PDB entry 4A6X | X-ray diffraction, 1.55 A resolution | chain A

[Chain A]
Name: DNA repair and recombination protein rada
From: Pyrococcus furiosus
Notes: fragment: rada c-terminal atpase domain, residues 108-349
UniProt: O74036 (RADA_PYRFU); residue numbers follow UniProt; this construct covers 108-288, 301-349
Amino-acid sequence (231 residues; numbered 107 to 349; 12 numbers in that range are skipped by the numbering (no residue carries them; nothing is unmodelled there); the number before each row is that of its first residue):
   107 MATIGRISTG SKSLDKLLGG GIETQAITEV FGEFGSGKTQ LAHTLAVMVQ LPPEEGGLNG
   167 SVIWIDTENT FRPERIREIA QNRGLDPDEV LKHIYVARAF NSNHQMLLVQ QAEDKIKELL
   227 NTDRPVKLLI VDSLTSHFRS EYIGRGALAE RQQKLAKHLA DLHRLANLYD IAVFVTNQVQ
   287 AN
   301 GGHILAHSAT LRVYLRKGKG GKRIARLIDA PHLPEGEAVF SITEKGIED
Unresolved in the structure: 107, 287-288, 301-306
Construct notes: expression tag (107); conflict N288 (Arg in O74036)
Metal / ion sites: Mg2+: T145 (together with ATP)
Small-molecule neighbours: ATP (adenosine-5'-triphosphate): E139, F140, G141, S142, G143, K144, T145, Q146, R181, E184, Q284, R323, I342, T343
Swiss-Prot annotation at these positions:
  - binding site (ATP): G138 to T145
Reported in the primary citation:
  - binding site for ATP: G141, G143, K144, T145, Q146, R181, Q284, R323
  - mutagenesis - K144A: abolished binding to ATP
  - conformationally variable residues (loop rearrangement, side-chain flip): F140, I342 to G346
  - Mg2+ coordination: T145
  - Mg2+ coordination through a water molecule: E174
  - catalytic residues: E174 (proposed by the authors, not directly observed)

[Summary]
Bound to chain A: ATP. Curated annotation (UniProt) lists 8 ATP-binding residues. The paper reports the
catalytic residue E174; K144A abolishes binding to ATP.
Chain A is DNA repair and recombination protein rada (Pyrococcus furiosus); the structure, RadA C-terminal
ATPase domain from Pyrococcus furiosus bound to ATP, was determined by X-ray diffraction (same publication as
4D6P, 4UQO, 4B2P and 4A6P).
